Entry 2F34 (X-ray diffraction, 1.74 A resolution); this record covers chain A.

[Chain A]
Protein: Glutamate receptor, ionotropic kainate 1
From: Rattus norvegicus
Notes: fragment: GluR5 ligand binding core (sequence database 446-559 and 682-821)
UniProt: P22756 (GRIK1_RAT); the construct has insertions or renumbered stretches relative to UniProt, so the offset changes along the chain: 3-116 = UniProt 446-559; 119-258 = UniProt 682-821
Amino-acid sequence (258 residues; each row starts with the number of its first residue):
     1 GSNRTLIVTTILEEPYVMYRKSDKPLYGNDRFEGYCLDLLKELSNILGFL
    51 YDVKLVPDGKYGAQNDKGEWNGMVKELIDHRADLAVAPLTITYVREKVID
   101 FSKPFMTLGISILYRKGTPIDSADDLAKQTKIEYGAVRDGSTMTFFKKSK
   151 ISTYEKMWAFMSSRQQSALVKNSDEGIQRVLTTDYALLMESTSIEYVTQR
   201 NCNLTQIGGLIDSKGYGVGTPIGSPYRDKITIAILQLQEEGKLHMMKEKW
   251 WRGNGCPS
Not modelled in the structure: 1-3, 255-258
Differences from the reference sequence: cloning artifact (1-2); linker (117-118); engineered mutation Ser258 (Glu821 in P22756)
Residues lining bound ligands: UBA ((S)-1-(2-amino-2-carboxyethyl)-3(2-carboxythiophene-3-yl-methyl)-5-methylpyrimidine-2,4-dione): Glu13, Tyr16, Tyr61, Pro88, Leu89, Thr90, Arg95, Val137, Gly140, Ser141, Thr142, Met143, Ser173, Met189, Glu190, Ser193, Tyr216
Swiss-Prot annotation at these positions:
  - binding site (L-glutamate): Pro88, Thr90, Arg95, Ser141, Thr142, Glu190
  - glycosylation (N-linked (GlcNAc...) asparagine): Asn3, Asn203
  - modified residue: Ser162 (Phosphoserine), Thr198 (Phosphothreonine)

[In short]
Ligands of chain A: compound UBA. From UniProt: 6 L-glutamate-binding residues.
Chain A is Glutamate receptor, ionotropic kainate 1 (Rattus norvegicus); the structure, Crystal Structure of
the GluR5 Ligand Binding Core Dimer with UBP310 At 1.74 Angstroms Resolution, was determined by X-ray
diffraction, deposited together with 2F35 and 2F36.
